Entry 6LI9 (electron microscopy, 2.30 A resolution); this record covers chains A and C of the 4 polymer chains in the assembly.

[Chain A (and C)]
Protein: Neutral and basic amino acid transport protein rBAT
Organism: Homo sapiens
Notes: chain C of this document is another copy of the same molecule, construct and numbering; everything in this record applies to it too
Reference sequence: Q07837 (SLC31_HUMAN); residues 2-685 here = UniProt positions 2-685
Chain sequence (699 residues; row label = number of the first residue in the row; numbers below 1 keep their minus sign (Met-13 is residue -13)):
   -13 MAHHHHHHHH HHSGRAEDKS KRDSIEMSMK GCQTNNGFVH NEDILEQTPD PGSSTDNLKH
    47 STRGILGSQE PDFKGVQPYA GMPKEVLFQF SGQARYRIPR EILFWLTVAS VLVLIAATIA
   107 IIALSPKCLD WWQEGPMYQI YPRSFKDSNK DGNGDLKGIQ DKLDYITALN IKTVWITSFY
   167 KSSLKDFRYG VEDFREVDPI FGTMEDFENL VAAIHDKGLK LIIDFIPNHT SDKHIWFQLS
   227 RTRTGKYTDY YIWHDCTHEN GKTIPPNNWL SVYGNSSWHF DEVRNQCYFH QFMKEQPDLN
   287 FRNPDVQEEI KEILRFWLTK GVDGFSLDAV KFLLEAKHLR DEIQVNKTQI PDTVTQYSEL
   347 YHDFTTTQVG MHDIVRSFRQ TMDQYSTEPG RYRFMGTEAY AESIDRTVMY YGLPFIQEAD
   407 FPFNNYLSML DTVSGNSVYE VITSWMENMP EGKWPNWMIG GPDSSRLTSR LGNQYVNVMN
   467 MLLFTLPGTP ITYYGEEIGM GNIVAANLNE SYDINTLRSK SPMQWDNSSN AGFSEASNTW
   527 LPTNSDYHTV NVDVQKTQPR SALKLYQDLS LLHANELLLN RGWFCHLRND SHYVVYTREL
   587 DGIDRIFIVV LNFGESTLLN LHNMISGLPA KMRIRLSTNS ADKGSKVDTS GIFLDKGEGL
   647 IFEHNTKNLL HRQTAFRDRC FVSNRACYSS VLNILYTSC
Disordered / not traced: -13 to 62
Construct notes: expression tag (-13 to 1)
Curated features (UniProtKB/Swiss-Prot):
  - binding site (Ca(2+)): Asn214, Asp284, Phe318, Leu319, Glu321
  - modified residue: Ser10 (Phosphoserine)
  - glycosylation (N-linked (GlcNAc...) asparagine): Asn214, Asn261, Asn332, Asn495, Asn513, Asn575
  - natural variant: Leu89 (L89P: In CSNU), Pro122 (P122S: In CSNU), Met123 (M123R: In CSNU), Tyr124 (Y124C: In CSNU), Pro128 (P128Q: In CSNU), Ser130 (S130P: In CSNU), Asp137 (D137G: In CSNU), Gly140 (G140R: In CSNU), Leu149 (L149Q: In CSNU), Tyr151 (Y151C: In CSNU), Asp179 (D179Y: In CSNU), Arg181 (R181Q: In CSNU), 36 further natural variant entries in UniProt
Disulfides: Cys242-Cys273, Cys571-Cys666
Glycans and other covalent adducts: N-acetylglucosamine (NAG) linked to Asn261, Asn332, Asn495, Asn513, Asn575
Metal / ion sites: Ca2+: Asn214, Phe318, Leu319, Glu321
Residues lining bound ligands: 1,2-diacyl-glycerol-3-sn-phosphate (3PH): Arg86, Leu89, Phe90, Thr93
What the authors report for this chain:
  - self-association interface (contacts with another copy of this molecule); pairs are residue here / residue on that copy: Lys323-Asp391 (hydrogen bond), Arg326-Tyr347 (cation-pi contact), Arg326-Asp349 (hydrogen bond), Asp359-Arg362 (hydrogen bond), His324, Ile329, Val355, Met395, Phe401, Ile402
  - contacts within the chain: His324-Arg326 (cation-pi contact)
  - disease-associated variants - V183A, T216M, M467T: decreased stability

[How chain A and chain C interact]
Contacting residue pairs - 32 pairs, chain A then chain C:
  Lys323(A) - Asp391(C)  salt bridge
  His324(A) - Asp349(C)  salt bridge
  Arg326(A) - Tyr347(C)
  Arg326(A) - Asp349(C)  salt bridge
  Asp327(A) - Ile329(C)
  Ile329(A) - Asp327(C)
  Ile329(A) - Phe350(C)  hydrophobic
  Tyr347(A) - Arg326(C)
  Asp349(A) - His324(C)  salt bridge
  Asp349(A) - Arg326(C)  salt bridge
  Asp349(A) - Phe350(C)
  Phe350(A) - Ile329(C)  hydrophobic
  Phe350(A) - Asp349(C)
  Thr353(A) - Val355(C)
  Gln354(A) - Val355(C)
  Val355(A) - Thr353(C)
  Val355(A) - Gln354(C)
  Val355(A) - Val355(C)  hydrophobic
  Val355(A) - Met395(C)  hydrophobic
  Asp359(A) - Arg362(C)  salt bridge
  Asp359(A) - Leu399(C)
  Arg362(A) - Asp359(C)  salt bridge
  Arg362(A) - Arg362(C)
  Arg362(A) - Phe401(C)
  Ser363(A) - Phe401(C)
  Gln366(A) - Phe401(C)
  Asp391(A) - Lys323(C)  salt bridge
  Met395(A) - Val355(C)  hydrophobic
  Leu399(A) - Asp359(C)
  Phe401(A) - Arg362(C)
  Phe401(A) - Ser363(C)
  Phe401(A) - Gln366(C)
Other interface residues (no listed pair), chain A (21 interface residues in all): His358, Ile402
Other interface residues (no listed pair), chain C (21 interface residues in all): His358, Ile402

[Overview]
Chain A and chain C each contribute 21 residues to their interface, with 8 salt bridges. Among the polar pairs
are Lys323(A)-Asp391(C), His324(A)-Asp349(C) and Arg326(A)-Asp349(C). Bound to chain A:
1,2-diacyl-glycerol-3-sn-phosphate. The paper reports that V183A, T216M and M467T of chain A reduce stability;
a self-association interface involving Lys323(A), His324(A) and Arg326(A) among others.
Both chains are Neutral and basic amino acid transport protein rBAT (Homo sapiens). Entry 6LI9 (Heteromeric
amino acid transporter b0,+AT-rBAT complex bound with Arginine) was determined by electron microscopy,
deposited together with 6LID.
